PDB entry 6ERP | X-ray diffraction, 4.50 A resolution (low resolution: residue-level contacts below are approximate; hydrogen-bond / salt-bridge calls are withheld) | chains C and D of the 5 polymer chains in the assembly

Chain C:
Name: Transcription factor A, mitochondrial
Organism: Homo sapiens
UniProt: Q00059 (TFAM_HUMAN); residues 43-245 here = UniProt positions 43-245
Chain sequence (205 residues; row label = number of the first residue in the row):
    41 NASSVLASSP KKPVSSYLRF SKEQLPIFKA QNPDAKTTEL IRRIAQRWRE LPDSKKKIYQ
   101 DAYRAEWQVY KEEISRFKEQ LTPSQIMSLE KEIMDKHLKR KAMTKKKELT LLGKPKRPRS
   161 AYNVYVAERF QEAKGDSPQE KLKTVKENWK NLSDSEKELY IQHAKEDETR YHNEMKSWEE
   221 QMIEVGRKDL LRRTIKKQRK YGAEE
Not modelled in the structure: 41-42, 235-245
Construct notes: expression tag (41-42); conflict Ser49 (Cys in Q00059)
UniProt features mapped onto this chain:
  - DNA-binding region: Pro50 to Lys118 (HMG box 1), Pro155 to Glu219 (HMG box 2)
  - site (Intercalates between bases and promotes DNA bending): Leu58, Leu182
  - modified residue: Ser55 (Phosphoserine), Ser56 (Phosphoserine), Ser61 (Phosphoserine), Thr122 (Phosphothreonine), Ser160 (Phosphoserine), Ser193 (Phosphoserine), Ser195 (Phosphoserine)

Chain D:
Molecule: Non-Template DNA
Sequence (50 nucleotides; row label = number of the first residue in the row):
     1 TGTTAGTTGG GGGGTGACTG TTAAAAGTGC ATACCTATCC CCGATAGGCC
Not modelled in the structure: 39-42

Chain C / chain D interface:
Pairs across the interface - 39 pairs, chain C then chain D:
  Ser55(C) - DT22(D)
  Ser56(C) - DT22(D)
  Tyr57(C) - DG20(D)
  Tyr57(C) - DT21(D)
  Tyr57(C) - DT22(D)
  Leu58(C) - DG20(D)
  Leu58(C) - DT21(D)
  Ser61(C) - DG20(D)
  Thr78(C) - DT19(D)
  Ile81(C) - DT19(D)
  Ile81(C) - DG20(D)
  Arg82(C) - DT19(D)
  Arg82(C) - DG20(D)
  Ala85(C) - DG20(D)
  Trp88(C) - DT21(D)
  Trp88(C) - DT22(D)
  Arg89(C) - DT21(D)
  Gln100(C) - DA23(D)
  Tyr103(C) - DA23(D)
  Tyr103(C) - DA24(D)
  Trp107(C) - DA24(D)
  Trp107(C) - DA25(D)
  Lys146(C) - DG6(D)
  Lys147(C) - DG16(D)
  Lys156(C) - DT7(D)
  Lys156(C) - DT8(D)
  Arg157(C) - DA5(D)
  Arg157(C) - DG6(D)
  Arg157(C) - DT7(D)
  Arg159(C) - DT7(D)
  Arg159(C) - DT8(D)
  Asn163(C) - DT7(D)
  Asn163(C) - DT8(D)
  Val166(C) - DT8(D)
  Ala167(C) - DT8(D)
  Ala167(C) - DG9(D)
  Pro178(C) - DG9(D)
  Pro178(C) - DG10(D)
  Gln179(C) - DG10(D)
Also at the interface, not in a pair above, chain C (28 interface residues in all): Thr77, Pro155, Phe170, Leu182
Also at the interface, not in a pair above, chain D (15 interface residues in all): DC18

Overview:
28 residues of chain C face 15 of chain D across their interface. From UniProt: a DNA-binding region on chain
C.
Chain C is Transcription factor A, mitochondrial (Homo sapiens) and chain D is Non-Template DNA; the
structure, Structure of the human mitochondrial transcription initiation complex at the LSP promoter, was
determined by X-ray diffraction together with 6ERO and 6ERQ from the same study.
